PDB entry 9GEN | electron microscopy, 3.76 A resolution | chains C and J of the 11 polymer chains in the assembly

[Chain C]
Protein: Histone H2A type 1
From: Xenopus laevis
UniProt: P06897 (H2A1_XENLA); residues 10-120 here correspond to UniProt positions 11-121 (UniProt number = residue number + 1)
Sequence (111 residues; numbered 10 to 120; the number before each row is that of its first residue):
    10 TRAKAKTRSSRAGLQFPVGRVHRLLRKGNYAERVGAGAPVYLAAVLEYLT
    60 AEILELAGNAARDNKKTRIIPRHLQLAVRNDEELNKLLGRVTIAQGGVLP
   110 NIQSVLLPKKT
Disordered / not traced: 10, 119-120
Sequence notes: conflict Arg99 (Gly100 in P06897)
UniProt features mapped onto this chain:
  - modified residue: Lys36 (N6-(2-hydroxyisobutyryl)lysine), Lys74 (N6-(2-hydroxyisobutyryl)lysine), Lys75 (N6-(2-hydroxyisobutyryl)lysine), Lys95 (N6-(2-hydroxyisobutyryl)lysine), Gln104 (N5-methylglutamine), Lys118 (N6-(2-hydroxyisobutyryl)lysine)
  - cross-link (Glycyl lysine isopeptide (Lys-Gly)): Lys13 (interchain with G-Cter in ubiquitin), Lys15 (interchain with G-Cter in ubiquitin), Lys119 (interchain with G-Cter in ubiquitin)

[Chain J]
Molecule: Widom-601 DNA
Sequence (147 nucleotides; numbered -73 to 73; the number before each row is that of its first residue; numbers below 1 keep their minus sign (DA-73 is residue -73)):
   -73 ATCGAGAATCCCGGTGCCGAGGCCGCTCAATTGGTCGTAGACAGCTCTAG
   -23 CACCGCTTAAACGCACGTACGCGCTGTCCCCCGCGTTTTAACCGCCAAGG
    27 GGATTACTCCCTAGTCTCCAGGCACGTGTCAGATATATACATCCGAT
Disordered / not traced: -73, 73

[Interface between chain C and chain J]
Residue-residue contacts (18):
  Arg11(C) - DT43(J)  hydrogen bond to the base
  Arg11(C) - DC44(J)  sugar contact
  Thr16(C) - DG47(J)  sugar contact
  Arg29(C) - DG48(J)  sugar contact
  Arg29(C) - DC49(J)  salt bridge to the phosphate
  Arg35(C) - DA39(J)  salt bridge to the phosphate
  Arg42(C) - DT38(J)  sugar contact
  Arg42(C) - DA39(J)  phosphate contact
  Val43(C) - DT38(J)  sugar contact
  Val43(C) - DA39(J)  hydrogen bond to the phosphate
  Gly44(C) - DT38(J)  phosphate contact
  Ala45(C) - DT38(J)  hydrogen bond to the phosphate
  Lys75(C) - DG58(J)  phosphate contact
  Lys75(C) - DA59(J)  salt bridge to the phosphate
  Thr76(C) - DA57(J)  phosphate contact
  Thr76(C) - DG58(J)  hydrogen bond to the phosphate
  Arg77(C) - DA57(J)  phosphate contact
  Arg77(C) - DG58(J)  hydrogen bond to the phosphate
Also at the interface, not in a pair above, chain C (13 interface residues in all): Glu41, Lys74

[Overview]
13 residues of chain C and 10 residues of chain J are in contact, with 5 hydrogen bonds and 3 salt bridges.
Polar pairs include Arg11(C)-DT43(J), Val43(C)-DA39(J) and Ala45(C)-DT38(J).
Chain C is Histone H2A type 1 (Xenopus laevis) and chain J is Widom-601 DNA; the structure, Recombinant
Myeloperoxidase bound to nucleosome core particle, was determined by electron microscopy together with 9GEO,
9GEP, 9GEQ, 9GER, 9IHD, 9IHE and 9IHF from the same study.
